Entry 6J4X (electron microscopy, 4.30 A resolution (low resolution: residue-level contacts below are approximate; hydrogen-bond / salt-bridge calls are withheld)); this record covers chains T and c of the 26 polymer chains in the assembly.

Chain T:
Molecule: 198-nt DNA strand
Sequence (198 nucleotides; row label = number of the first residue in the row; numbers below 1 keep their minus sign (DA-72 is residue -72)):
   -72 ATCAGAATCC CGGTGCCGAG GCCGCTCAAT TGGTCGTAGA CAGCTCTAGC ACCGCTTAAA
   -12 CGCACGTACG CGCTGTCCCC CGCGTTTTAA CCGCCAAGGG GATTACACCC AAGACACCAG
    48 GCACGAGACA GAAAAAAACA ACGAAAACGG CCACCACCCA AACACACCAA ACACAAGAGC
   108 TAATTGACTG ACGTAAGC
Unresolved in the structure: 55-125

Chain c:
Molecule: Histone H2A type 1-B/E
Organism: Homo sapiens
Reference sequence: P04908 (H2A1B_HUMAN); residues 0-129 here correspond to UniProt positions 1-130 (UniProt number = residue number + 1)
Sequence (133 residues; numbered -3 to 129; the number before each row is that of its first residue; numbers below 1 keep their minus sign (Gly-3 is residue -3)):
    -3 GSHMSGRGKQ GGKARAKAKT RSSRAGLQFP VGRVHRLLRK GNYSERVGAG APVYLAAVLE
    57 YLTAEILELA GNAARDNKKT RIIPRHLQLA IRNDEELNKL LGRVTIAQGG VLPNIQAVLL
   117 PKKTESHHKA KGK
Unresolved in the structure: -3 to 15, 119-129
Differences from the reference sequence: expression tag (-3 to -1)
UniProt features mapped onto this chain:
  - modified residue: Ser1 (N-acetylserine), Arg3 (Citrulline), Lys5 (N6-(2-hydroxyisobutyryl)lysine), Lys9 (N6-(2-hydroxyisobutyryl)lysine), Lys13 (N6-(beta-hydroxybutyryl)lysine), Lys36 (N6-(2-hydroxyisobutyryl)lysine), Lys74 (N6-(2-hydroxyisobutyryl)lysine), Lys75 (N6-(2-hydroxyisobutyryl)lysine), Lys95 (N6-(2-hydroxyisobutyryl)lysine), Gln104 (N5-methylglutamine), Lys118 (N6-(2-hydroxyisobutyryl)lysine), Lys119 (N6-crotonyllysine), Thr120 (Phosphothreonine), Lys125 (N6-crotonyllysine)
  - cross-link (Glycyl lysine isopeptide (Lys-Gly)): Lys13 (interchain with G-Cter in ubiquitin), Lys15 (interchain with G-Cter in ubiquitin), Lys119 (interchain with G-Cter in ubiquitin)

Chain T / chain c interface:
Contacting residue pairs (8):
  DA-45(T) with Arg32(c)
  DA-44(T) with Gly28(c); Arg29(c); Arg32(c)
  DT-43(T) with Thr16(c); Arg17(c)
  DT-42(T) with Arg20(c)
  DA-35(T) with Arg42(c)
Interface residues without a listed pair, chain T (6 interface residues in all): DA-54
Interface residues without a listed pair, chain c (8 interface residues in all): Arg77

In short:
Chain T and chain c form an interface of 6 and 8 residues respectively.
Chain T is a 198-nt DNA strand and chain c is Histone H2A type 1-B/E (Homo sapiens); the structure, RNA
polymerase II elongation complex bound with Elf1 and Spt4/5, stalled at SHL(-1) of the nucleosome ..., was
determined by electron microscopy (same publication as 6IR9, 6J4W, 6J4Y, 6J4Z, 6J50 and 6J51).
